Entry 6SBI (X-ray diffraction, 2.70 A resolution); this record covers chains A and B.

== Chain A (and B) ==
Molecule: Acylpyruvase FAHD1, mitochondrial
From: Mus musculus
Notes: EC 3.7.1.5, 4.1.1.112; chain B of this document is another copy of the same molecule, construct and numbering; everything in this record applies to it too
UniProt: Q8R0F8 (FAHD1_MOUSE); residue numbers follow UniProt; this construct covers 1-227
Sequence (265 residues; numbered -37 to 227; the number before each row is that of its first residue; numbers below 1 keep their minus sign (Met-37 is residue -37)):
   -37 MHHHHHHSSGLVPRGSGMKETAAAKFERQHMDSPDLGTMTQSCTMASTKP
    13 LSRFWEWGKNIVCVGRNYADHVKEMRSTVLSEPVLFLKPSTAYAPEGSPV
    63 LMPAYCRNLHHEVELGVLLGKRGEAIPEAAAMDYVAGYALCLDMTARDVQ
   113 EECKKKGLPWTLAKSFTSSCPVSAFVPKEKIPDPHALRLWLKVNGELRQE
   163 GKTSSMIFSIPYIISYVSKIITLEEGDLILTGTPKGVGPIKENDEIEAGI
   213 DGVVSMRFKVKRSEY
Not modelled in the structure: -37 to 9, 226-227
Differences from the reference sequence: initiating methionine (-37); expression tag (-36 to 0)
Metal / ion sites: K+: Lys21, Asn22 (shared with Lys21(B), Asn22(B) of chain B); Mg2+: Glu74, Glu76, Asp105 (together with oxalate ion)
Small-molecule neighbours: oxalate ion (OXL): Val26, Gly27, Arg28, His33, Phe48, Glu74, Glu76, Asp105, Lys126, Gly194, Thr195
Reported in the primary citation:
  - catalytic residues: Gly27, Arg28, His33, Glu36, Lys50, Glu74, Glu76, Asp105, Gln112, Lys126
  - conformationally variable residues (order/disorder transition): His33 to Glu36, Gln112 to Lys118
  - post-translational modification sites: Lys83 (citing earlier work)

== Chain A / chain B interface ==
Pairs across the interface (63):
  Glu18(A) - Lys21(B)  hydrogen bond (backbone-side chain)
  Trp19(A) - Lys21(B)
  Gly20(A) - Lys21(B)
  Lys21(A) - Glu18(B)  hydrogen bond (side chain-backbone)
  Lys21(A) - Gly20(B)
  Lys21(A) - Lys21(B)
  Lys21(A) - Asn22(B)
  Lys21(A) - Ser52(B)
  Asn22(A) - Lys21(B)
  Asn22(A) - Pro51(B)
  Asn22(A) - Ser52(B)  hydrogen bond (side chain-backbone)
  Arg28(A) - Leu120(B)
  Val46(A) - Pro121(B)  hydrophobic
  Leu47(A) - Pro121(B)
  Leu47(A) - Thr123(B)  hydrogen bond (backbone-side chain)
  Phe48(A) - Pro121(B)  hydrophobic
  Phe48(A) - Thr123(B)
  Leu49(A) - Pro51(B)
  Leu49(A) - Thr123(B)
  Pro51(A) - Asn22(B)
  Pro51(A) - Leu49(B)
  Pro51(A) - Ile183(B)  hydrophobic
  Ser52(A) - Lys21(B)
  Ser52(A) - Asn22(B)  hydrogen bond (backbone-side chain)
  Ser52(A) - Glu186(B)
  Thr53(A) - Ile183(B)
  Thr53(A) - Thr184(B)  hydrogen bond (side chain-backbone)
  Thr53(A) - Glu186(B)
  Tyr67(A) - Ile182(B)
  Lys116(A) - Gly119(B)
  Gly119(A) - Lys116(B)
  Gly119(A) - Trp122(B)
  Leu120(A) - Arg28(B)
  Leu120(A) - Leu120(B)
  Leu120(A) - Trp122(B)
  Pro121(A) - Val46(B)  hydrophobic
  Pro121(A) - Leu47(B)
  Pro121(A) - Phe48(B)  hydrophobic
  Pro121(A) - Trp122(B)
  Trp122(A) - Gly119(B)
  Trp122(A) - Leu120(B)
  Trp122(A) - Pro121(B)
  Thr123(A) - Leu47(B)  hydrogen bond (side chain-backbone)
  Thr123(A) - Phe48(B)
  Ser127(A) - Leu49(B)
  Ser127(A) - Ile183(B)
  Phe128(A) - Ile182(B)
  Thr129(A) - Ile182(B)  hydrogen bond (backbone-backbone)
  Thr129(A) - Ile183(B)
  Thr129(A) - Thr184(B)  hydrogen bond (side chain-backbone)
  Tyr178(A) - Leu124(B)
  Ile182(A) - Tyr67(B)
  Ile182(A) - Leu124(B)  hydrophobic
  Ile182(A) - Phe128(B)
  Ile182(A) - Thr129(B)  hydrogen bond (backbone-backbone)
  Ile183(A) - Pro51(B)  hydrophobic
  Ile183(A) - Thr53(B)
  Ile183(A) - Ser127(B)
  Ile183(A) - Thr129(B)
  Thr184(A) - Thr53(B)  hydrogen bond (backbone-side chain)
  Thr184(A) - Thr129(B)  hydrogen bond (backbone-side chain)
  Glu186(A) - Ser52(B)
  Glu186(A) - Thr53(B)
Interface residues without a listed pair, chain A (33 interface residues in all): Leu42, Lys50, Glu86, Lys118, Leu124
Interface residues without a listed pair, chain B (31 interface residues in all): Trp19, Leu42, Lys50, Tyr178

== In short ==
33 residues of chain A face 31 of chain B across their interface; the contacts include 12 hydrogen bonds.
Among the polar pairs are Glu18(A)-Lys21(B), Asn22(A)-Ser52(B) and Leu47(A)-Thr123(B). Chain A binds oxalate
ion. From the paper: catalytic residues Gly27(A), Arg28(A) and His33(A) among others; a modification site at
Lys83(A).
Both chains are Acylpyruvase FAHD1, mitochondrial (Mus musculus). Entry 6SBI (X-ray structure of murine
Fumarylacetoacetate hydrolase domain containing protein 1 (FAHD1) in complex with inhibitor oxalate) was
determined by X-ray diffraction, deposited together with 6SBJ.
